4EQ3 - chain A; structure by X-ray diffraction, 2.00 A resolution.

[Chain A]
Protein: Interferon gamma receptor 1
From: Gallus gallus
UniProtKB: B4XN22 (B4XN22_CHICK); residues -2 to 210 here correspond to UniProt positions 25-237 (UniProt number = residue number + 27)
Sequence (218 residues; row label = number of the first residue in the row; numbers below 1 keep their minus sign (Mse-7 is residue -7)):
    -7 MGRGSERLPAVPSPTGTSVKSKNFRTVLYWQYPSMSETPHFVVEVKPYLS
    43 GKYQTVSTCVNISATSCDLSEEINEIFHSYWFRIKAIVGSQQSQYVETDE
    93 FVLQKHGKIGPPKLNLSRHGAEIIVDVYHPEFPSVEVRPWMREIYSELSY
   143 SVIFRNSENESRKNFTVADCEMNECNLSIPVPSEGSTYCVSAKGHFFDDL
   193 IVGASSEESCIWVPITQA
Disordered / not traced: -7 to 1, 208-210
Differences from the reference sequence: expression tag (-7 to -3)
Modified positions: Mse-7 (selenomethionine); Mse27, Mse133, Mse164 (selenomethionine; parent Met)
Disulfides: Cys51-Cys59, Cys162-Cys167, Cys181-Cys202
What the authors report for this chain:
  - mutagenesis - S42A, K44A, W73A, E89A, T158A, V159A: unchanged binding to chIFN-y
  - mutagenesis - L41A, H70A, E92A, F189A, D191A: abolished binding to chIFN-y

[Summary]
The paper reports that L41A, H70A and E92A, among others, abolish binding to chIFN-y; S42A, K44A and W73A,
among others, leave binding to chIFN-y unchanged; 11 substitutions were tested in all.
Chain A is Interferon gamma receptor 1 (Gallus gallus); the structure, Crystal Structure Analysis of
Selenomethionine (Se-Met) Substituted Chicken Interferon Gamma Receptor Alpha Chain, was determined by X-ray
diffraction (same publication as 4EQ2).
